6IQV - chains C and D of the 4 polymer chains in the assembly; structure by X-ray diffraction, 2.13 A resolution.

# Chain C (and D)
Name: Glyceraldehyde-3-phosphate dehydrogenase, type I
Source organism: Lactobacillus plantarum subsp. plantarum JCM 1149
Notes: EC 1.2.1.12; chain D of this document is another copy of the same molecule, construct and numbering; everything in this record applies to it too
UniProt: D7VA33 (D7VA33_LACPN); residues 1-340 here correspond to UniProt positions 20-359 (UniProt number = residue number + 19)
Amino-acid sequence (340 residues; row label = number of the first residue in the row):
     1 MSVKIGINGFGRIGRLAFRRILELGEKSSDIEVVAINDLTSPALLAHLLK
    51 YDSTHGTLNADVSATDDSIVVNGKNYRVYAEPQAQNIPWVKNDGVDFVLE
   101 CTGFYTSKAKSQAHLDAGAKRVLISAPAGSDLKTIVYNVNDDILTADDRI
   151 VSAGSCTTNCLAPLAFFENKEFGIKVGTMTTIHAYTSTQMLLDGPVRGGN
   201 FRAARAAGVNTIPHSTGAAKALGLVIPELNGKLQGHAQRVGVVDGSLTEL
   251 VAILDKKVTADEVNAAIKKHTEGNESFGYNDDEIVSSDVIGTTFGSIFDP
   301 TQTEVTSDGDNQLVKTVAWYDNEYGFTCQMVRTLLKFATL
Disordered / not traced: 25-31, 90-96 (chain D: 27-31, 127-128)
Bound ions: Hg2+ site 1 near Thr248 (its only coordinating residue here); Hg2+ site 2 near Cys328 (its only coordinating residue here)

# Chain C / chain D interface
Contacting residue pairs (109):
  Lys175(C) with Asp308(D); Asn311(D)
  Val176(C) with Thr306(D); Leu313(D), hydrophobic
  Gly177(C) with Thr306(D); Leu313(D)
  Thr178(C) with Glu304(D), hydrogen bond; Lys315(D), hydrogen bond
  Met179(C) with Lys315(D), hydrogen bond (backbone-side chain)
  Thr180(C) with Glu249(D), hydrogen bond; Lys315(D), hydrogen bond
  Ile182(C) with Ile182(D), hydrophobic; Thr211(D); Gln238(D)
  Asn200(C) with Glu283(D)
  Phe201(C) with Glu283(D)
  Arg202(C) with Glu283(D), hydrogen bond (side chain-backbone); Ile284(D), hydrogen bond (side chain-backbone); Asp299(D), salt bridge; Thr301(D), hydrogen bond; Gln302(D)
  Arg205(C) with Val285(D); Asp288(D), salt bridge
  Val209(C) with Val242(D)
  Asn210(C) with Val242(D); Val285(D); Ser286(D); Ser287(D), hydrogen bond
  Thr211(C) with Ile182(D); Val240(D); Val285(D); Ser286(D), hydrogen bond (backbone-side chain); Trp319(D)
  Ile212(C) with Val285(D), hydrophobic
  Pro213(C) with Gln302(D); Trp319(D), hydrophobic
  Gly231(C) with Ser307(D); Asp308(D)
  Lys232(C) with Thr306(D); Asp308(D), salt bridge
  Gln234(C) with Glu304(D); Val305(D); Thr306(D), hydrogen bond
  Gly235(C) with Glu304(D), hydrogen bond (backbone-side chain)
  His236(C) with Glu249(D), salt bridge; Gln302(D); Lys315(D)
  Gln238(C) with Ile182(D); Leu247(D); Glu249(D), hydrogen bond; Gln302(D), hydrogen bond
  Val240(C) with Thr211(D)
  Val242(C) with Val209(D); Asn210(D)
  Leu247(C) with Gln238(D)
  Glu249(C) with Thr180(D), hydrogen bond; His236(D), salt bridge; Gln238(D), hydrogen bond
  Val251(C) with Thr178(D); Val251(D), hydrophobic; Leu313(D)
  Ile253(C) with Ile253(D), hydrophobic; Gln312(D); Leu313(D), hydrophobic
  Glu283(C) with Phe201(D); Arg202(D), hydrogen bond (backbone-side chain)
  Ile284(C) with Arg202(D), hydrogen bond (backbone-side chain)
  Val285(C) with Arg205(D); Asn210(D); Thr211(D); Ile212(D), hydrophobic
  Ser286(C) with Asn210(D); Thr211(D), hydrogen bond (side chain-backbone)
  Ser287(C) with Val209(D), hydrogen bond (side chain-backbone); Asn210(D), hydrogen bond
  Asp288(C) with Arg205(D), salt bridge
  Asp299(C) with Arg202(D), salt bridge
  Thr301(C) with Arg202(D), hydrogen bond
  Gln302(C) with Pro213(D); His236(D); Gln238(D), hydrogen bond
  Glu304(C) with Thr178(D), hydrogen bond; Gln234(D); Gly235(D), hydrogen bond (side chain-backbone)
  Val305(C) with Gln234(D)
  Thr306(C) with Val176(D); Gly177(D); Lys232(D); Gln234(D), hydrogen bond
  Ser307(C) with Val176(D); Gly231(D)
  Asp308(C) with Val176(D); Gly231(D); Lys232(D), salt bridge
  Asn311(C) with Lys175(D); Val176(D)
  Gln312(C) with Ile253(D)
  Leu313(C) with Val176(D); Gly177(D); Thr178(D); Val251(D); Ile253(D), hydrophobic; Leu313(D), hydrophobic
  Lys315(C) with Thr178(D), hydrogen bond; Met179(D), hydrogen bond (side chain-backbone); Thr180(D), hydrogen bond; His236(D)
  Trp319(C) with Thr211(D); Pro213(D), hydrophobic
Also at the interface, not in a pair above, chain C (52 interface residues in all): Gly208, Leu233, Gly241, Ala252, Asp282
Also at the interface, not in a pair above, chain D (52 interface residues in all): Asn200, Gly208, Leu233, Gly241, Ala252, Asp282

# Overview
Chain C and chain D each contribute 52 residues to their interface, with 29 hydrogen bonds and 8 salt bridges.
Polar contacts include Arg202(C)-Asp299(D), Arg205(C)-Asp288(D) and Lys232(C)-Asp308(D).
Chain C and chain D are both Glyceraldehyde-3-phosphate dehydrogenase, type I (Lactobacillus plantarum subsp.
plantarum JCM 1149); the structure, Crystal Structure of Cell Surface Glyceraldehyde-3-Phosphate Dehydrogenase
Complexed with Hg2+ from Lactobacillus plantarum, was determined by X-ray diffraction (same publication as
6IQM).
